Entry 5FML (X-ray diffraction, 1.70 A resolution); this record covers chains A and B.

Chain A:
Name: PB2 subunit of influenza B polymerase
Notes: fragment: nls peptide residues 742-770
Reference sequence: Q5V8X3 (Q5V8X3_9INFB); residues 742-770 here = UniProt positions 742-770
Amino-acid sequence (29 residues; numbered 742 to 770; the number before each row is that of its first residue):
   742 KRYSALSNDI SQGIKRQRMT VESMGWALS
Disordered / not traced: 742-746, 766-770

Chain B:
Name: Pa subunit of influenza B polymerase
Source organism: Influenza B virus
Notes: fragment: endonuclease domain residues 1-197
Reference sequence: Q5V8Z9 (Q5V8Z9_9INFB); residue numbers follow UniProt; this construct covers 1-197
Amino-acid sequence (202 residues; row label = number of the first residue in the row; numbers below 1 keep their minus sign (Met-4 is residue -4)):
    -4 MGSMAMDTFI TRNFQTTIIQ KAKNTMAEFS EDPELQPAML FNICVHLEVC YVISDMNFLD
    56 EEGKSYTALE GQGKEQNLRP QYEVIEGMPR TIAWMVQRSL AQEHGIETPK YLADLFDYKT
   116 KRFIEVGITK GLADDYFWKK KEKLGNSMEL MIFSYNQDYS LSNESSLDEE GKGRVLSRLT
   176 ELQAELSLKN LWQVLIGEED VE
Disordered / not traced: -4 to -2, 195-197
Differences from the reference sequence: expression tag (-4 to 0); conflict Ser60 (Ala in Q5V8Z9)
Bound ions: Mg2+ site 1: His41, Asp109, Val121; Mg2+ site 2: Glu81, Asp109

Chain A / chain B interface:
Contacting residue pairs (27):
  Leu747(A) - Glu43(B)
  Leu747(A) - Val47(B)  hydrophobic
  Leu747(A) - Arg169(B)
  Ser748(A) - Gln10(B)
  Asp750(A) - Val47(B)
  Asp750(A) - Asp50(B)
  Asp750(A) - Arg169(B)  salt bridge
  Ile751(A) - Gln10(B)
  Ile751(A) - Thr12(B)
  Ile751(A) - Ile13(B)  hydrophobic
  Gln753(A) - Asp50(B)
  Gly754(A) - Tyr46(B)
  Ile755(A) - Thr12(B)
  Ile755(A) - Lys16(B)
  Arg757(A) - Ser49(B)
  Arg757(A) - Asp50(B)  salt bridge
  Arg757(A) - Phe53(B)
  Arg757(A) - Pro75(B)
  Gln758(A) - Tyr46(B)  hydrogen bond
  Gln758(A) - Val79(B)  hydrogen bond (side chain-backbone)
  Gln758(A) - Glu81(B)  hydrogen bond (side chain-backbone)
  Gln758(A) - Met83(B)
  Thr761(A) - Glu78(B)  hydrogen bond
  Val762(A) - Met83(B)  hydrophobic
  Val762(A) - Ile87(B)  hydrophobic
  Val762(A) - Val91(B)  hydrophobic
  Met765(A) - Ser94(B)
Other interface residues (no listed pair), chain A (13 interface residues in all): Asn749
Other interface residues (no listed pair), chain B (23 interface residues in all): Ile80, Gly82, Glu98, Arg173

Summary:
Chain A and chain B form an interface of 13 and 23 residues respectively, with 4 hydrogen bonds and 2 salt
bridges. Polar contacts include Asp750(A)-Arg169(B), Arg757(A)-Asp50(B) and Gln758(A)-Tyr46(B). His41(B),
Asp109(B) and Val121(B) coordinate Mg2+ site 1. Glu81(B) and Asp109(B) form the Mg2+ site 2.
Chain A is PB2 subunit of influenza B polymerase and chain B is Pa subunit of influenza B polymerase
(Influenza B virus); the structure, Crystal structure of the endonuclease from the PA subunit of influenza B
virus bound to the ..., was determined by X-ray diffraction (same publication as 5EPI and 5FMZ).
